Entry 3TYN (X-ray diffraction, 1.97 A resolution); this record covers chains A and B.

== Chain A (and B) ==
Name: Nitric oxide synthase, brain
From: Rattus norvegicus
Notes: EC 1.14.13.39; chain B of this document is another copy of the same molecule, construct and numbering; everything in this record applies to it too
Reference sequence: P29476 (NOS1_RAT); numbering as in UniProt (aligned over 297-718)
Amino-acid sequence (422 residues; row label = number of the first residue in the row):
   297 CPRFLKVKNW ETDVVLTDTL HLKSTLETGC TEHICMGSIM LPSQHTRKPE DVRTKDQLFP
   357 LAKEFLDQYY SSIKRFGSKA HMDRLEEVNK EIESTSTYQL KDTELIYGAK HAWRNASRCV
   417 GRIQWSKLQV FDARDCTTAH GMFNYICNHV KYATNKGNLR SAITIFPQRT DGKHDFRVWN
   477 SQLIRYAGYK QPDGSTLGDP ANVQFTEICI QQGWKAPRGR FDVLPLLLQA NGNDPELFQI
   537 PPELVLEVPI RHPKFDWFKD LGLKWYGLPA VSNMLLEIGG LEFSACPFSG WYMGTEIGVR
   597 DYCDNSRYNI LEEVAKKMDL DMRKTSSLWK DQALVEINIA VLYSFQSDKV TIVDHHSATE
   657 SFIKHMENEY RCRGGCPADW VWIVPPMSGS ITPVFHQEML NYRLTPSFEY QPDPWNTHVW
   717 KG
Unresolved in the structure: 297-298, 339-349, 717-718 (chain B: 297-298, 339-347)
Curated features (UniProtKB/Swiss-Prot):
  - binding site ((6R)-L-erythro-5,6,7,8-tetrahydrobiopterin): Ser334, Val677, Trp678, Phe691
  - binding site (heme b): Cys415, Tyr706
  - binding site (L-arginine): Gln478, Trp587, Tyr588, Glu592
  - mutagenesis: Tyr588 (Y588F: No decrease in nitric-oxide synthase activity; Y588H: 50% decrease of nitric-oxide synthase activity; Y588S: 30% decrease of nitric-oxide synthase activity)
Ion coordination: Zn2+: Cys326, Cys331 (shared with Cys326(B), Cys331(B) of chain B); heme Fe near Cys415 (its only coordinating residue here)
Residues lining bound ligands:
  - CXW (2-({[2-({(3S,4S)-4-[(6-amino-4-methylpyridin-2-yl)methyl]pyrrolidin-3-yl}oxy)ethyl]amino}methyl)phenol): Leu337, Gln478, Pro565, Val567, Phe584, Ser585, Gly586, Trp587, Tyr588, Met589, Glu592, Trp678, Tyr706
  - tetrahydrobiopterin (H4B), molecule 1: Trp306, Trp676, Phe691, His692, Gln693, Glu694
  - tetrahydrobiopterin (H4B), molecule 2: Ser334, Met336, Arg596, Val677, Trp678
  - heme (HEM): Trp409, Ala412, Arg414, Cys415, Val416, Gly417, Gln420, Leu424, Ser457, Met570, Phe584, Ser585, Gly586, Trp587, Met589, Glu592, Val649, Trp678, Phe704, Tyr706
What the authors report for this chain:
  - binding site for CXW: Met336, Leu337, Glu592, Asp597, Tyr706

== How chain A and chain B interact ==
Contacting residue pairs - 128 pairs, chain A then chain B:
  Leu301(A) with Ile330(B), hydrophobic
  Trp306(A) with Met336(B), hydrophobic; Leu337(B), hydrophobic
  Glu307(A) with Asn601(B); Ser602(B), hydrogen bond (backbone-side chain)
  His317(A) with Ile330(B)
  Ser320(A) with His329(B)
  Thr321(A) with His329(B)
  Glu323(A) with Glu328(B)
  Thr324(A) with Thr327(B), hydrogen bond (side chain-backbone); Glu328(B), hydrogen bond (backbone-backbone); His329(B); Ile330(B); Cys331(B)
  Cys326(A) with Cys326(B), hydrophobic; Thr327(B); Glu328(B), hydrogen bond (backbone-backbone); Cys331(B), hydrophobic
  Thr327(A) with Thr324(B), hydrogen bond (backbone-side chain); Cys326(B)
  Glu328(A) with Glu323(B); Thr324(B), hydrogen bond (backbone-backbone); Cys326(B); Glu328(B)
  His329(A) with Ser320(B); Thr321(B); Thr324(B); Tyr698(B)
  Ile330(A) with Leu301(B), hydrophobic; His317(B); Thr324(B); Leu696(B), hydrophobic; Asn697(B); Tyr698(B), hydrophobic
  Cys331(A) with Cys326(B), hydrophobic; Cys331(B), hydrophobic; Leu696(B); Asn697(B), hydrogen bond (backbone-backbone)
  Met332(A) with Leu301(B), hydrophobic; Leu696(B), hydrophobic
  Gly333(A) with Cys331(B)
  Ser334(A) with Trp676(B); Glu694(B); Met695(B), hydrogen bond (side chain-backbone)
  Ile335(A) with Glu694(B); Met695(B)
  Met336(A) with Trp306(B); Glu694(B), hydrogen bond (backbone-side chain)
  Val595(A) with Ser686(B)
  Arg596(A) with Ser686(B); Phe691(B); His692(B)
  Asp600(A) with His692(B)
  Asn601(A) with Glu307(B), hydrogen bond
  Leu607(A) with Ile687(B), hydrophobic
  Lys620(A) with Gln642(B)
  Thr621(A) with Asp650(B), hydrogen bond; His652(B); Ser653(B), hydrogen bond
  Ser622(A) with Leu638(B); Gln642(B), hydrogen bond; Asp650(B)
  Ser623(A) with Ile635(B)
  Leu624(A) with Asn634(B); Ile635(B); Leu638(B), hydrophobic; His651(B)
  Lys626(A) with Ile687(B)
  Asp627(A) with Val631(B); His651(B), salt bridge; His652(B), salt bridge; Met683(B); Ser684(B), hydrogen bond; Ile687(B)
  Gln628(A) with Val631(B); Glu632(B), hydrogen bond; Ile635(B)
  Val631(A) with Asp627(B); Gln628(B); Val631(B), hydrophobic
  Glu632(A) with Gln628(B), hydrogen bond
  Asn634(A) with Leu624(B)
  Ile635(A) with Ser623(B); Leu624(B), hydrophobic; Gln628(B)
  Leu638(A) with Ser622(B); Leu624(B), hydrophobic
  Gln642(A) with Ser622(B), hydrogen bond
  Asp650(A) with Thr621(B), hydrogen bond; Ser622(B), hydrogen bond (side chain-backbone)
  His651(A) with Leu624(B); Asp627(B), salt bridge
  His652(A) with Thr621(B); Asp627(B), salt bridge
  Trp676(A) with Ser334(B); Val677(B), hydrophobic
  Val677(A) with Trp676(B), hydrophobic; Val677(B), hydrophobic
  Pro682(A) with Ser684(B); Gly685(B), hydrogen bond (backbone-backbone); Ser686(B), hydrogen bond (backbone-backbone); Phe691(B), hydrophobic
  Met683(A) with Asp627(B); Ser684(B)
  Ser684(A) with Asp627(B), hydrogen bond; Pro682(B); Met683(B); Ser684(B)
  Gly685(A) with Pro682(B), hydrogen bond (backbone-backbone)
  Ser686(A) with Val595(B); Arg596(B); Pro682(B), hydrogen bond (backbone-backbone)
  Ile687(A) with Leu607(B), hydrophobic; Lys626(B)
  Phe691(A) with Arg596(B)
  His692(A) with Arg596(B); Asp600(B)
  Glu694(A) with Ser334(B); Ile335(B); Met336(B), hydrogen bond (side chain-backbone)
  Met695(A) with Ser334(B), hydrogen bond (backbone-side chain)
  Leu696(A) with Ile330(B), hydrophobic; Cys331(B); Ile335(B), hydrophobic
  Asn697(A) with Ile330(B); Cys331(B), hydrogen bond (backbone-backbone)
  Tyr698(A) with His329(B); Ile330(B), hydrophobic
Also at the interface, not in a pair above, chain A (63 interface residues in all): Val303, Leu322, Leu337, Cys599, Ser602, Leu630, Ser653
Also at the interface, not in a pair above, chain B (62 interface residues in all): Val303, Leu322, Met332, Gly333, Cys599, Leu630

== In short ==
The interface between chain A and chain B involves 63 residues on one side and 62 on the other; the contacts
include 27 hydrogen bonds and 4 salt bridges. Among the polar pairs are Asp627(A)-His651(B),
Asp627(A)-His652(B) and Glu307(A)-Ser602(B). From the paper: a binding site for CXW at Met336(A), Leu337(A)
and Glu592(A) among others.
Both chains are Nitric oxide synthase, brain (Rattus norvegicus). Entry 3TYN (Structure of neuronal nitric
oxide synthase heme domain in complex with
2-(((2-(((3S,4S)-4-((6-amino-4-methylpyridin-2-yl)methyl)pyrrolidin-3-yl)oxy)ethyl)amino)methyl)phenol) was
determined by X-ray diffraction, deposited together with 3TYL, 3TYM and 3TYO.
